PDB entry 8TXB | electron microscopy, 3.90 A resolution | chains A and D of the 4 polymer chains in the assembly

# Chain A (and D)
Name: Mastigoneme-like protein
From: Chlamydomonas reinhardtii
Notes: chain D of this document is another copy of the same molecule, construct and numbering; everything in this record applies to it too
Reference sequence: Q8LRM7 (Q8LRM7_CHLRE); aligned to UniProt positions 1-1977 over residues 1-1977 (the alignment contains insertions or deletions, so no single offset holds)
Sequence (1987 residues; numbered 1 to 1987; the number before each row is that of its first residue):
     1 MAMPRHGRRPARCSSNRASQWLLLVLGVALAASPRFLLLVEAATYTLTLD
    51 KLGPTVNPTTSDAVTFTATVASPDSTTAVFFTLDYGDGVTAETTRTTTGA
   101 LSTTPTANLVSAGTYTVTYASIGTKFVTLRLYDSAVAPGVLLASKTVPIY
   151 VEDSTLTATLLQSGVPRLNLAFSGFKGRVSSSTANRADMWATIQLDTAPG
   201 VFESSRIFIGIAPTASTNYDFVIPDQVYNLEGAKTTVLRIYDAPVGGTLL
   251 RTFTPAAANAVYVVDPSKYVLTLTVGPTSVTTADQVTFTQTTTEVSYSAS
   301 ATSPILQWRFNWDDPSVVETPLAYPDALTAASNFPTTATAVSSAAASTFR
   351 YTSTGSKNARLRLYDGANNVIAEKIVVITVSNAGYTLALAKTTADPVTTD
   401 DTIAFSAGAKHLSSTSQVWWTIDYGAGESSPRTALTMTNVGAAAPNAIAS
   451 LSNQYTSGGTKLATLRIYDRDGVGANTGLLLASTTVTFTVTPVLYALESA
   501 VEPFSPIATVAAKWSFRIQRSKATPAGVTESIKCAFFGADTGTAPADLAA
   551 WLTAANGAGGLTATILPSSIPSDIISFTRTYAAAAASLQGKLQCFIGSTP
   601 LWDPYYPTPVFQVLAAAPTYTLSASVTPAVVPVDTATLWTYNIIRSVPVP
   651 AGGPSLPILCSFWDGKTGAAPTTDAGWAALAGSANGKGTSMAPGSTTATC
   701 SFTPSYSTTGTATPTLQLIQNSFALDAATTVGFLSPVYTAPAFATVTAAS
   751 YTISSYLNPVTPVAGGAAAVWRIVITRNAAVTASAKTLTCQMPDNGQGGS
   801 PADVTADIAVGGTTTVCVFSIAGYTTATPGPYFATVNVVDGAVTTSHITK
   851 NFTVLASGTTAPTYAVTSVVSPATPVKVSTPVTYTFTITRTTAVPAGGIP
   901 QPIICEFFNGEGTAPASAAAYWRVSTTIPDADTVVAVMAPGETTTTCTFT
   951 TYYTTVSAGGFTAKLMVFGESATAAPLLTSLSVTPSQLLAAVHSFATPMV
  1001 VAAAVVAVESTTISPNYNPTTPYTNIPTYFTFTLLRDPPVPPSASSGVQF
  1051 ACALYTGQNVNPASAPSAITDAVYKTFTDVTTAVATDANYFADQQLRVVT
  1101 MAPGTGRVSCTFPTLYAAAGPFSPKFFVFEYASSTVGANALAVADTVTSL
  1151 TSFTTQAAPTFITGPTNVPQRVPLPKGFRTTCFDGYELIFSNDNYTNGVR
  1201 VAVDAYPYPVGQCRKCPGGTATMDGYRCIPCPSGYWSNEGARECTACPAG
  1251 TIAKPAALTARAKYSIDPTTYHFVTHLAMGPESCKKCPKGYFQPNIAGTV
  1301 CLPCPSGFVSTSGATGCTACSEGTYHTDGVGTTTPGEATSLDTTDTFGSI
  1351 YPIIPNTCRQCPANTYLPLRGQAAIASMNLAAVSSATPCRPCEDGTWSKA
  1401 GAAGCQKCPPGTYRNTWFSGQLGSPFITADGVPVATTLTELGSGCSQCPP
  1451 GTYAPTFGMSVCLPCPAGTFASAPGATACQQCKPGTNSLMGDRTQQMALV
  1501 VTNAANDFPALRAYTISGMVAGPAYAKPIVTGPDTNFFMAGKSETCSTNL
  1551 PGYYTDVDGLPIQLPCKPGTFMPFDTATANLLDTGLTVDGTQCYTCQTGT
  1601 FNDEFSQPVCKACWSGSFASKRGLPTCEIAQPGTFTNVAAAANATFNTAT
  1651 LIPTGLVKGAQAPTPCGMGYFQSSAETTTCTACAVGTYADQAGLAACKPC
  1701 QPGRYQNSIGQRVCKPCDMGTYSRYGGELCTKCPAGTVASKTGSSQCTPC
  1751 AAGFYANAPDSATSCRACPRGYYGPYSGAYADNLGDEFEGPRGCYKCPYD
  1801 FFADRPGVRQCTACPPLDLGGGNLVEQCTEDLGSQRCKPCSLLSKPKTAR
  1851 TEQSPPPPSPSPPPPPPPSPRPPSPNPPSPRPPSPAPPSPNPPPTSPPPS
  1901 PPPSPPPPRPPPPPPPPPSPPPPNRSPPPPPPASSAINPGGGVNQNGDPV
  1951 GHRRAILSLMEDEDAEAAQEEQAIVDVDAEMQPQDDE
Unresolved in the structure: 1-42, 739-748, 915-930, 974-983, 1946-1955, 1983-1987
Disulfides: Cys-534/Cys-594, Cys-790/Cys-817, Cys-905/Cys-947, Cys-1052/Cys-1110, Cys-1182/Cys-1213, Cys-1216/Cys-1228, Cys-1231/Cys-1244, Cys-1247/Cys-1284, Cys-1287/Cys-1301, Cys-1304/Cys-1317, Cys-1320/Cys-1358, Cys-1361/Cys-1389, Cys-1392/Cys-1405, Cys-1408/Cys-1445, Cys-1448/Cys-1462, Cys-1465/Cys-1479, Cys-1482/Cys-1546, Cys-1566/Cys-1593, Cys-1596/Cys-1610, Cys-1613/Cys-1627, Cys-1666/Cys-1680, Cys-1683/Cys-1697, Cys-1700/Cys-1714, Cys-1717/Cys-1730, Cys-1733/Cys-1747, Cys-1750/Cys-1765, Cys-1768/Cys-1794, Cys-1797/Cys-1811, Cys-1814/Cys-1837
Differences from the reference sequence: conflict Leu-141 (Val in Q8LRM7), Leu-142 (Thr in Q8LRM7), Ala-143 (Gly in Q8LRM7), 25 further conflict positions vs the reference (Q8LRM7) not listed; expression tag (1978-1987)

# Chain A / chain D interface
Contacting residue pairs (41):
  Ser-144(A) / Ser-1340(D)
  Lys-145(A) / Ser-1340(D)
  Thr-146(A) / Thr-1339(D)
  Thr-146(A) / Ser-1340(D)  hydrogen bond (backbone-side chain)
  Thr-146(A) / Leu-1341(D)  hydrogen bond (side chain-backbone)
  Pro-148(A) / Leu-1341(D)  hydrophobic
  Asn-169(A) / Arg-1200(D)  hydrogen bond
  Leu-170(A) / Val-1201(D)
  Leu-170(A) / Ala-1202(D)  hydrophobic
  Leu-170(A) / Val-1203(D)  hydrophobic
  Ala-171(A) / Val-1199(D)
  Ala-171(A) / Arg-1200(D)
  Phe-202(A) / Ala-1257(D)
  Phe-202(A) / Leu-1258(D)  hydrophobic
  Phe-202(A) / Met-1279(D)  hydrophobic
  Ser-205(A) / Asn-1238(D)  hydrogen bond
  Arg-206(A) / Glu-1282(D)  salt bridge
  Asp-225(A) / Val-1199(D)
  Asn-229(A) / Ile-1266(D)
  Val-245(A) / Pro-1281(D)  hydrophobic
  Val-1199(A) / Ala-171(D)
  Arg-1200(A) / Asn-169(D)  hydrogen bond
  Arg-1200(A) / Ala-171(D)
  Val-1201(A) / Arg-167(D)
  Val-1201(A) / Leu-170(D)
  Ala-1202(A) / Leu-170(D)  hydrophobic
  Val-1203(A) / Asn-169(D)
  Val-1203(A) / Leu-170(D)  hydrophobic
  Asn-1238(A) / Ser-205(D)
  Ala-1257(A) / Phe-202(D)
  Ile-1266(A) / Asn-229(D)
  Met-1279(A) / Phe-202(D)  hydrophobic
  Pro-1281(A) / Val-245(D)  hydrophobic
  Val-1330(A) / Leu-141(D)  hydrophobic
  Thr-1339(A) / Thr-146(D)
  Ser-1340(A) / Ser-144(D)
  Ser-1340(A) / Lys-145(D)
  Ser-1340(A) / Thr-146(D)  hydrogen bond
  Leu-1341(A) / Phe-126(D)  hydrophobic
  Leu-1341(A) / Thr-146(D)  hydrogen bond (backbone-side chain)
  Leu-1341(A) / Pro-148(D)
Other interface residues (no listed pair), chain A (33 interface residues in all): Gly-200, Val-227, Leu-1258, Thr-1259, Glu-1282, Asp-1345
Other interface residues (no listed pair), chain D (35 interface residues in all): Gly-200, Ser-204, Arg-206, Val-227, Thr-1259, Asp-1267

# In short
Chain A and chain D form an interface of 33 and 35 residues respectively; the contacts include 7 hydrogen
bonds and 1 salt bridge. Polar contacts include Arg-206(A)/Glu-1282(D), Thr-146(A)/Ser-1340(D) and
Thr-146(A)/Leu-1341(D).
Both chains are Mastigoneme-like protein (Chlamydomonas reinhardtii). Entry 8TXB (Characterization of the
Chlamydomonas Flagellar Mastigoneme Filament Structure at 3.9A) was determined by electron microscopy together
with 8TX1 and 8TXC from the same study.
